Entry 7BPC (X-ray diffraction, 2.45 A resolution); this record covers chains B and D of the 4 polymer chains in the assembly.

[Chain B (and D)]
Molecule: 2,3-dihydroxybenzoate decarboxylase
Source organism: Fusarium oxysporum
Notes: chain D of this document is another copy of the same molecule, construct and numbering; everything in this record applies to it too
UniProt: A0A420U2F4 (A0A420U2F4_FUSOX); residues 2-337 here correspond to UniProt positions 1-336 (UniProt number = residue number - 1)
Chain sequence (343 residues; numbered 1 to 343; the number before each row is that of its first residue):
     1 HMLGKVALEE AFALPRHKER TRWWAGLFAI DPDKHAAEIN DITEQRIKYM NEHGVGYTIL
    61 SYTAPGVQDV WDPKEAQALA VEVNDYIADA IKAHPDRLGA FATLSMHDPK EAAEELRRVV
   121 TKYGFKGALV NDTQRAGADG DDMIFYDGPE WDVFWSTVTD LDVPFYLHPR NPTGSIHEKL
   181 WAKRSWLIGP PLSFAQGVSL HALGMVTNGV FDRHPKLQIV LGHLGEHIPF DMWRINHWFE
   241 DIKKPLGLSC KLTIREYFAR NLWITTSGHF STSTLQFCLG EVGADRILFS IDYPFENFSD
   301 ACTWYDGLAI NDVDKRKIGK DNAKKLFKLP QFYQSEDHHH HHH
Not modelled in the structure: 1, 336-343 (chain D: 1, 18-25, 331-343)
Differences from the reference sequence: expression tag (1, 338-343)

[Chain B / chain D interface]
Contacting residue pairs (37; chain B residue first):
  Arg255(B) - Ala309(D)
  Arg255(B) - Ile310(D)
  Ala259(B) - Asp312(D)
  Ala259(B) - Val313(D)  hydrophobic
  Gln276(B) - Gln276(D)  hydrogen bond (side chain-backbone)
  Gln276(B) - Gly280(D)
  Leu279(B) - Leu279(D)
  Leu279(B) - Asn311(D)  hydrogen bond (backbone-side chain)
  Leu279(B) - Asp314(D)
  Gly280(B) - Leu279(D)
  Gly280(B) - Ile310(D)
  Gly280(B) - Asn311(D)  hydrogen bond (backbone-backbone)
  Glu281(B) - Asn311(D)
  Val282(B) - Asn311(D)
  Gly283(B) - Asn311(D)
  Gly283(B) - Asp314(D)
  Asp285(B) - Val313(D)
  Asp285(B) - Lys317(D)  salt bridge
  Ala309(B) - Arg255(D)
  Ile310(B) - Arg255(D)
  Ile310(B) - Gly280(D)
  Asn311(B) - Arg255(D)
  Asn311(B) - Leu279(D)  hydrogen bond (side chain-backbone)
  Asn311(B) - Gly280(D)  hydrogen bond (backbone-backbone)
  Asn311(B) - Glu281(D)
  Asn311(B) - Val282(D)  hydrogen bond (side chain-backbone)
  Asn311(B) - Gly283(D)
  Asp312(B) - Arg255(D)
  Asp312(B) - Glu256(D)
  Asp312(B) - Ala259(D)
  Val313(B) - Ala259(D)  hydrophobic
  Val313(B) - Asp285(D)
  Asp314(B) - Leu279(D)
  Asp314(B) - Gly283(D)
  Arg316(B) - Ala259(D)
  Arg316(B) - Arg260(D)
  Lys317(B) - Asp285(D)  salt bridge
Interface residues without a listed pair, chain B (18 interface residues in all): Glu256
Interface residues without a listed pair, chain D (22 interface residues in all): Trp233, Phe277, Ala284, Arg286

[Overview]
18 residues of chain B face 22 of chain D across their interface, with 6 hydrogen bonds and 2 salt bridges.
Polar pairs include Asp285(B)-Lys317(D), Gln276(B)-Gln276(D) and Leu279(B)-Asn311(D).
Chain B and chain D are both 2,3-dihydroxybenzoate decarboxylase (Fusarium oxysporum); the structure, Crystal
structure of 2, 3-dihydroxybenzoic acid decarboxylase from Fusarium oxysporum in complex with 2,5-DHBA, was
determined by X-ray diffraction (same publication as 6M53 and 7BP1).
